PDB entry 6V24 | X-ray diffraction, 1.90 A resolution | chains B and C of the 4 polymer chains in the assembly

Chain B (and C):
Molecule: L-asparaginase 2
Organism: Escherichia coli (strain K12)
Notes: EC 3.5.1.1; chain C of this document is another copy of the same molecule, construct and numbering; everything in this record applies to it too
Reference sequence: P00805 (ASPG2_ECOLI); residues 1-326 here correspond to UniProt positions 23-348 (UniProt number = residue number + 22)
Sequence (333 residues; row label = number of the first residue in the row; numbers below 1 keep their minus sign (Met-6 is residue -6)):
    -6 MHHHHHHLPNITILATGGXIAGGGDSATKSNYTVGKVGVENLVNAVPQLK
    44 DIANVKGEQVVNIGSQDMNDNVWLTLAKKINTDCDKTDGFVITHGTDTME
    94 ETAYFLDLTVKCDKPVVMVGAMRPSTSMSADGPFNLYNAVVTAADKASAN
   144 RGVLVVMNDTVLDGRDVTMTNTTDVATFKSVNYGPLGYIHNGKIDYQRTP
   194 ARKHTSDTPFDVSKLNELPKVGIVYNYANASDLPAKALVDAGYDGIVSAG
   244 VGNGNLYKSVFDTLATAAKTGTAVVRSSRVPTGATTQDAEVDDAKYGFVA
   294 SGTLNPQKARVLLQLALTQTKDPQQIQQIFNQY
Not modelled in the structure: -6 to -1
Sequence notes: expression tag (-6 to 0); conflict AEI_12 (Thr34 in P00805); engineered mutation Met162 (Lys184 in P00805)
Modified / non-standard residues: AEI (threonine-aspartic ester) at position 12
Cystine bridges: Cys77-Cys105
UniProt features mapped onto this chain:
  - binding site (substrate): Ser58, Gln59, Thr89, Asp90

How chain B and chain C interact:
Pairs across the interface - 47 pairs, chain B then chain C:
  Asp156(B) with Arg191(C), salt bridge
  Arg158(B) with Gln190(C)
  Asn175(B) with Pro178(C); Tyr181(C), hydrogen bond (backbone-side chain)
  Tyr176(B) with Tyr176(C); Gly177(C); Pro178(C); Tyr181(C); Asp188(C), hydrogen bond (side chain-backbone); Gln190(C); Arg191(C)
  Gly177(B) with Tyr176(C); Arg191(C), hydrogen bond (backbone-side chain)
  Pro178(B) with Asn175(C); Tyr176(C)
  Leu179(B) with Tyr176(C); Arg191(C)
  Tyr181(B) with Asn175(C), hydrogen bond (side chain-backbone); Tyr176(C)
  His183(B) with Thr279(C); Gln280(C)
  Asn184(B) with Asp281(C), hydrogen bond
  Asp188(B) with Tyr176(C); Arg195(C), salt bridge
  Gln190(B) with Arg158(C); Tyr176(C); Thr192(C); Pro193(C); Ala194(C), hydrogen bond (backbone-backbone); Arg195(C)
  Arg191(B) with Asp156(C), salt bridge; Tyr176(C); Gly177(C), hydrogen bond (side chain-backbone); Leu179(C); Arg191(C); Thr192(C); Pro193(C)
  Thr192(B) with Gln190(C); Arg191(C)
  Pro193(B) with Arg191(C)
  Ala194(B) with Gln190(C), hydrogen bond (backbone-backbone)
  Arg195(B) with Asp188(C), salt bridge; Gln190(C)
  Ala277(B) with His183(C)
  Thr279(B) with His183(C)
  Gln280(B) with His183(C)
  Asp281(B) with Asn184(C), hydrogen bond
Interface residues without a listed pair, chain B (25 interface residues in all): Asp159, Gly180, Tyr189, Thr296
Interface residues without a listed pair, chain C (24 interface residues in all): Gly180, Tyr189, Asn246, Thr296

Summary:
Chain B and chain C form an interface of 25 and 24 residues respectively; the contacts include 9 hydrogen
bonds and 4 salt bridges. Polar contacts include Asp156(B)-Arg191(C), Asp188(B)-Arg195(C) and
Asn175(B)-Tyr181(C). From UniProt: 4 substrate-binding residues on chain B.
Both chains are L-asparaginase 2 (Escherichia coli (strain K12)). Entry 6V24 (Complex of mutant (K162M) of E.
coli L-asparaginase II with L-Asp. Covalent acyl-enzyme intermediate) was determined by X-ray diffraction
(same publication as 6V25).
